4OFG - chain A; structure by X-ray diffraction, 2.00 A resolution.

# Chain A
Name: CGMP-dependent protein kinase
From: Plasmodium falciparum
Notes: EC 2.7.11.12; fragment: C-terminal cGMP binding domain
UniProtKB: Q8MMZ4 (Q8MMZ4_PLAFA); residues 401-542 here = UniProt positions 401-542
Sequence (144 residues; numbered 399 to 542; the number before each row is that of its first residue):
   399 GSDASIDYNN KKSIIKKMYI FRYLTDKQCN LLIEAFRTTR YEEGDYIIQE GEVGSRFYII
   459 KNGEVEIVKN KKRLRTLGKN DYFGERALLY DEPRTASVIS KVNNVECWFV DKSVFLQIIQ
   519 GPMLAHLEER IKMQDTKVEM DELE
Not modelled in the structure: 399-400
Differences from the reference sequence: expression tag (399-400)
Ligand contacts:
  - pentane-1,5-diamine (N2P), molecule 1: Ala402, Asp405, Tyr406, Lys409, Ile431, Glu432
  - pentane-1,5-diamine (N2P), molecule 2: Ile418, Leu475, Asn478, Asp479, Tyr480, Arg528, Gln532
  - pentane-1,5-diamine (N2P), molecule 3: Arg473, Thr474, Leu475, Gly476, Asp479
  - pentane-1,5-diamine (N2P), molecule 4: Arg473, Arg528, Met531, Gln532
  - pentane-1,5-diamine (N2P), molecule 5: Leu486, Leu487, Asp489, Lys510, Leu514, Gln518, Leu522
  - cyclic guanosine monophosphate (PCG): Ile446, Ile465, Lys467, Leu472, Arg473, Leu475, Phe481, Gly482, Glu483, Arg484, Ala485, Arg492, Thr493, Ala494, Val496, Gln532, Val536
From the paper describing this entry:
  - binding site for cyclic guanosine monophosphate: Ile465, Leu472, Arg473, Glu483, Arg484, Ala485, Thr493, Gln532, Val536
  - specificity-determining residues: Leu472, Arg473
  - contacts within the chain: Ile418-Ile457 (hydrophobic contact), Phe419-Ile457 (hydrophobic contact), Glu483-Gln532 (water-mediated contact), Glu483-Arg484 (water-mediated contact), Arg484-Gln532 (hydrogen bond), Arg484-Asp533 (salt bridge), Leu487-Phe513, Tyr421-Pro520 (hydrophobic contact), Leu472-Val536
  - mutagenesis - R484A, R484A/Q532A/D533A, Q532A, D533A: decreased binding to cyclic guanosine monophosphate
  - mutagenesis - R484A, Q532A, D533A: decreased catalytic activity on cyclic guanosine monophosphate
  - conformationally variable residues (helix shift, order/disorder transition, side-chain flip): Phe419, Leu486, Leu487, Phe513, Pro520 to Glu542

# Overview
Ligands of chain A: cyclic guanosine monophosphate and 5 copies of pentane-1,5-diamine. The paper reports a
binding site for cyclic guanosine monophosphate at Ile465, Leu472 and Arg473 among others; R484A,
R484A/Q532A/D533A and Q532A, among others, reduce binding to cyclic guanosine monophosphate.
Chain A is CGMP-dependent protein kinase (Plasmodium falciparum); the structure, Co-crystal structure of
carboxy cGMP binding domain of Plasmodium falciparum PKG with cGMP, was determined by X-ray diffraction
together with 4OFF from the same study.
